PDB entry 4URX | X-ray diffraction, 2.49 A resolution | chains R and S

[Chain R]
Name: Gtpase hras
Organism: Homo sapiens
UniProt: P01112 (RASH_HUMAN); numbering as in UniProt (aligned over 1-166)
Sequence (185 residues; row label = number of the first residue in the row; numbers below 1 keep their minus sign (Met-18 is residue -18)):
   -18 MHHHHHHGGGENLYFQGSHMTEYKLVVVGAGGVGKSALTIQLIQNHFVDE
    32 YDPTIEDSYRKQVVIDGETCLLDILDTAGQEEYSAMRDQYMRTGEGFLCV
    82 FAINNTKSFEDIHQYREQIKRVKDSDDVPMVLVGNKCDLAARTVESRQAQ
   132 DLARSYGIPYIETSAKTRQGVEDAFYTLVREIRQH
Disordered / not traced: -18 to -1
Sequence notes: expression tag (-18 to 0)
Swiss-Prot annotation at these positions:
  - region: His166 (Hypervariable region)
  - motif: Tyr32 to Tyr40 (Effector region)
  - binding site (GTP): Gly13 to Ala18, Val29 to Thr35, Ala59, Gly60, Asn116 to Asp119, Ser145 to Lys147
  - modified residue: Met1 (N-acetylmethionine), Thr2 (N-acetylthreonine), Cys118 (S-nitrosocysteine)
  - glycosylation: Thr35 (Microbial infection: O-linked (Glc) threonine)
  - natural variant: Gly12 (G12A: In CSTLO; G12C: In CSTLO; G12D: In CSTLO; G12E: In CSTLO; G12S: In CSTLO and CMEMS; G12V: In CSTLO, bladder carcinoma and CMEMS), Gly13 (G13C: In CSTLO; G13D: In CSTLO; G13R: In SFM), Gln22 (Q22K: In CMEMS), Glu37 (E37EE: In CSTLO), Thr58 (T58I: In CSTLO), Gln61 (Q61K: In NMTC2; Q61L: In melanoma), Glu63 (E63K: In CMEMS), Ser89 (S89C: Found in a patient with severe fetal hydrops and pleural effusion; uncertain significance), Lys117 (K117R: In CSTLO), Ala146 (A146T: In CSTLO; A146V: In CSTLO)
  - mutagenesis: Ser17 (S17N: Dominant negative. Prevents PLCE1 EGF-induced recruitment to plasma membrane. No effect on subcellular location of isoform 2), Asn26 (N26G: Loss of interaction with PLCE1; when associated with V-12), Val29 (V29A: No effect on interaction with PLCE1; when associated with V-12), Tyr32 (Y32F: Loss of interaction and recruitment to plasma membrane of PLCE1; when associated with V-12), Pro34 (P34G: No effect on interaction with PLCE1; when associated with V-12), Thr35 (T35S: Loss of interaction with PLCE1; when associated with V-12), Glu37 (E37G: No effect on interaction with PLCE1; when associated with V-12), Asp38 (D38N: No effect on interaction with PLCE1; when associated with V-12), Ser39 (S39C: No effect on interaction with PLCE1; when associated with V-12), Ala59 (A59T: Loss of GTPase activity and creation of an autophosphorylation site), Gln61 (Q61I: Moderately increased transformation of cultured cell lines; Q61R: Promotes interaction with SHOC2 and PP1C; Q61V: Strongly increased transformation of cultured cell lines), Ala83 (A83T: GTP-binding activity reduced by factor of 30), 4 further mutagenesis entries in UniProt

[Chain S]
Name: Son of sevenless homolog 1
Organism: Homo sapiens
UniProt: Q07889 (SOS1_HUMAN); residue numbers follow UniProt; this construct covers 564-1049
Sequence (487 residues; row label = number of the first residue in the row):
   563 MEEQMRLPSADVYRFAEPDSEENIIFEENMQPKAGIPIIKAGTVIKLIER
   613 LTYHMYADPNFVRTFLTTYRSFCKPQELLSLIIERFEIPEPEPTEADRIA
   663 IENGDQPLSAELKRFRKEYIQPVQLRVLNVCRHWVEHHFYDFERDAYLLQ
   713 RMEEFIGTVRGKAMKKWVESITKIIQRKKIARDNGPGHNITFQSSPPTVE
   763 WHISRPGHIETFDLLTLHPIEIARQLTLLESDLYRAVQPSELVGSVWTKE
   813 DKEINSPNLLKMIRHTTNLTLWFEKCIVETENLEERVAVVSRIIEILQVF
   863 QELNNFNGVLEVVSAMNSSPVYRLDHTFEQIPSRQKKILEEAHELSEDHY
   913 KKYLAKLRSINPPCVPFFGIYLTNILKTEEGNPEVLKRHGKELINFSKRR
   963 KVAEITGEIQQYQNQPYCLRVESDIKRFFENLNPMGNSMEKEFTDYLFNK
  1013 SLEIEPRNPKPLPRFPKKYSYPLKSPGVRPSNPRPGT
Disordered / not traced: 563-565, 655-669, 744-755, 1046-1049
Sequence notes: expression tag (563)
Small-molecule neighbours:
  - 6-bromo-1H-indole (FK1): Met878, Asn879, Tyr884, Phe890, Lys898, Leu901, Glu902, His905
  - 1-(4-bromobenzyl)pyrrolidine (HXY): Val852, Met878, Val883, Tyr884, Leu886, Thr889, Phe890, Leu901
What the authors report for this chain:
  - conformationally variable residues (side-chain flip): Phe890
  - binding site for 6-bromo-1H-indole: His905
  - binding site for 1-(4-bromobenzyl)pyrrolidine: Tyr884, Phe890

[Chain R / chain S interface]
Contacting residue pairs - 71 pairs, chain R then chain S:
  Gly13(R) - Thr810(S)
  Gly15(R) - Glu942(S)
  Ser17(R) - Glu942(S)  hydrogen bond
  Ile21(R) - Lys939(S)
  Ile21(R) - Gly943(S)
  Gln25(R) - Gly943(S)
  Asp30(R) - Gly943(S)
  Asp30(R) - Asn944(S)
  Asp30(R) - Pro945(S)
  Glu31(R) - Asn944(S)
  Glu31(R) - Lys963(S)
  Tyr32(R) - Lys939(S)
  Tyr32(R) - Gly943(S)
  Tyr32(R) - Asn944(S)  hydrogen bond (backbone-side chain)
  Tyr32(R) - Lys963(S)  hydrogen bond (backbone-side chain)
  Pro34(R) - Asn936(S)
  Pro34(R) - Lys939(S)
  Pro34(R) - Thr940(S)
  Thr35(R) - Asn936(S)
  Tyr40(R) - Asp910(S)
  Tyr40(R) - His911(S)
  Asp54(R) - His911(S)  salt bridge
  Ile55(R) - His911(S)
  Leu56(R) - His911(S)
  Asp57(R) - Thr935(S)
  Asp57(R) - Lys939(S)  hydrogen bond (backbone-side chain)
  Thr58(R) - Thr935(S)
  Ala59(R) - Thr935(S)  hydrogen bond (backbone-side chain)
  Ala59(R) - Leu938(S)
  Gly60(R) - Trp809(S)  hydrogen bond (backbone-side chain)
  Gly60(R) - Leu934(S)
  Gly60(R) - Leu938(S)
  Gln61(R) - Phe929(S)
  Gln61(R) - Gly931(S)  hydrogen bond (side chain-backbone)
  Gln61(R) - Thr935(S)  hydrogen bond
  Glu63(R) - Lys814(S)  salt bridge
  Glu63(R) - Leu822(S)
  Glu63(R) - Ile825(S)
  Glu63(R) - Arg826(S)  salt bridge
  Glu63(R) - Thr829(S)  hydrogen bond (backbone-side chain)
  Tyr64(R) - Met824(S)
  Tyr64(R) - Ile825(S)
  Tyr64(R) - Thr828(S)
  Tyr64(R) - Thr829(S)
  Tyr64(R) - Phe929(S)  hydrophobic
  Tyr64(R) - Phe930(S)
  Tyr64(R) - Gly931(S)
  Ser65(R) - Thr829(S)
  Ser65(R) - Glu1002(S)
  Ala66(R) - Thr832(S)
  Met67(R) - Ser876(S)
  Met67(R) - Tyr912(S)
  Met67(R) - Phe929(S)  hydrophobic
  Arg68(R) - Glu1002(S)  salt bridge
  Asp69(R) - Asn879(S)
  Asp69(R) - Ser880(S)
  Asp69(R) - Ser881(S)  hydrogen bond (side chain-backbone)
  Gln70(R) - Val875(S)
  Gln70(R) - Ser876(S)  hydrogen bond
  Gln70(R) - Asn879(S)
  Gln70(R) - Tyr912(S)  hydrogen bond
  Tyr71(R) - Tyr912(S)  hydrogen bond
  Tyr71(R) - Phe929(S)
  Arg73(R) - Asn879(S)  hydrogen bond (side chain-backbone)
  Arg73(R) - Tyr884(S)
  Arg102(R) - Ser881(S)
  Arg102(R) - Thr1006(S)
  Arg102(R) - Asp1007(S)  salt bridge
  Arg102(R) - Phe1010(S)
  Val103(R) - Ser881(S)
  Asp105(R) - Arg1019(S)  salt bridge
Also at the interface, not in a pair above, chain R (34 interface residues in all): Lys5, Asp33
Also at the interface, not in a pair above, chain S (42 interface residues in all): Leu833, Pro882, Ser908, Ile932

[Overview]
The interface between chain R and chain S involves 34 residues on one side and 42 on the other, with 14
hydrogen bonds and 6 salt bridges. Among the polar pairs are Asp54(R)-His911(S), Glu63(R)-Lys814(S) and
Glu63(R)-Arg826(S). From the paper: a binding site for 1-(4-bromobenzyl)pyrrolidine at Tyr884(S) and
Phe890(S); a binding site for 6-bromo-1H-indole at His905(S).
Here chain R is Gtpase hras and chain S is Son of sevenless homolog 1, both from Homo sapiens. Entry 4URX (The
crystal structure of H-Ras and SOS in complex with ligands) was determined by X-ray diffraction together with
4URU, 4URV, 4URW, 4URY, 4URZ, 4US0 and 4US2 from the same study.
